9GUW - chains A and I of the 30 polymer chains in the assembly; structure by electron microscopy, 3.10 A resolution.

[Chain A]
Molecule: 16S ribosomal RNA
Source organism: Escherichia coli K-12
Sequence (1541 nucleotides; each row starts with the number of its first residue):
     1 AAAUUGAAGA GUUUGAUCAU GGCUCAGAUU GAACGCUGGC GGCAGGCCUA ACACAUGCAA
    61 GUCGAACGGU AACAGGAAGA AGCUUGCUUC UUUGCUGACG AGUGGCGGAC GGGUGAGUAA
   121 UGUCUGGGAA ACUGCCUGAU GGAGGGGGAU AACUACUGGA AACGGUAGCU AAUACCGCAU
   181 AACGUCGCAA GACCAAAGAG GGGUACCUUC GGGCCUCUUG CCAUCGGAUG UGCCCAGAUG
   241 GGAUUAGCUA GUAGGUGGGG UAACGGCUCA CCUAGGCGAC GAUCCCUAGC UGGUCUGAGA
   301 GGAUGACCAG CCACACUGGA ACUGAGACAC GGUCCAGACU CCUACGGGAG GCAGCAGUGG
   361 GGAAUAUUGC ACAAUGGGCG CAAGCCUGAU GCAGCCAUGC CGCGUGUAUG AAGAAGGCCU
   421 UCGGGUUGUA AAGUACUUUC AGCGGGGAGG AAGGGAGUAA AGUUAAUACC UUUGCUCAUU
   481 GACGUUACCC GCAGAAGAAG CACCGGCUAA CUCCGUGCCA GCAGCCXCGG UAAUACGGAG
   541 GGUGCAAGCG UUAAUCGGAA UUACUGGGCG UAAAGCGCAC GCAGGCGGUU UGUUAAGUCA
   601 GAUGUGAAAU CCCCGGGCUC AACCUGGGAA CUGCAUCUGA UACUGGCAAG CUUGAGUCUC
   661 GUAGAGGGGG GUAGAAUUCC AGGUGUAGCG GUGAAAUGCG UAGAGAUCUG GAGGAAUACC
   721 GGUGGCGAAG GCGGCCCCCU GGACGAAGAC UGACGCUCAG GUGCGAAAGC GUGGGGAGCA
   781 AACAGGAUUA GAUACCCUGG UAGUCCACGC CGUAAACGAU GUCGACUUGG AGGUUGUGCC
   841 CUUGAGGCGU GGCUUCCGGA GCUAACGCGU UAAGUCGACC GCCUGGGGAG UACGGCCGCA
   901 AGGUUAAAAC UCAAAUGAAU UGACGGGGGC CCGCACAAGC GGUGGAGCAU GUGGUUUAAU
   961 UCGAUGXAAC GCGAAGAACC UUACCUGGUC UUGACAUCCA CGGAAGUUUU CAGAGAUGAG
  1021 AAUGUGCCUU CGGGAACCGU GAGACAGGUG CUGCAUGGCU GUCGUCAGCU CGUGUUGUGA
  1081 AAUGUUGGGU UAAGUCCCGC AACGAGCGCA ACCCUUAUCC UUUGUUGCCA GCGGUCCGGC
  1141 CGGGAACUCA AAGGAGACUG CCAGUGAUAA ACUGGAGGAA GGUGGGGAUG ACGUCAAGUC
  1201 AUCAUGGCCC UUACGACCAG GGCUACACAC GUGCUACAAU GGCGCAUACA AAGAGAAGCG
  1261 ACCUCGCGAG AGCAAGCGGA CCUCAUAAAG UGCGUCGUAG UCCGGAUUGG AGUCUGCAAC
  1321 UCGACUCCAU GAAGUCGGAA UCGCUAGUAA UCGUGGAUCA GAAUGCCACG GUGAAUACGU
  1381 UCCCGGGCCU UGUACACACC GCCCGUXACA CCAUGGGAGU GGGUUGCAAA AGAAGUAGGU
  1441 AGCUUAACCU UCGGGAGGGC GCUUACCACU UUGUGAUUCA UGACUGGGGU GAAGUCGUAA
  1501 CAAGGUAACC GUAGGGGAAC CUGCGGUUGG AUCACCUCCU U
Disordered / not traced: 1401-1407, 1495-1501, 1541
Modified residues: PSU (pseudouridine-5'-monophosphate) at position 516, G7M (N7-methyl-guanosine-5'-monophosphate) at position 527, 2MG (2N-methylguanosine-5'-monophosphate) at position 966, 5MC (5-methylcytidine-5'-monophosphate) at position 967, 2MG (2N-methylguanosine-5'-monophosphate) at position 1207, 4OC (4n,o2'-methylcytidine-5'-monophosphate) at position 1402, 5MC (5-methylcytidine-5'-monophosphate) at position 1407, UR3 (3-methyluridine-5'-monophoshate) at position 1498, 2MG (2N-methylguanosine-5'-monophosphate) at position 1516, MA6 (6N-dimethyladenosine-5'-monophoshate) at position 1518, MA6 (6N-dimethyladenosine-5'-monophoshate) at position 1519
Metal / ion sites: Mg2+ site 1 near G21 (its only coordinating residue here); Mg2+ site 2: G46, C47; Mg2+ site 3 near A53 (its only coordinating residue here); Mg2+ site 4: A59, U387; Mg2+ site 5 near G100 (its only coordinating residue here); Mg2+ site 6: A109, G331; Mg2+ site 7 near G111 (its only coordinating residue here); Mg2+ site 8: A116, G117, G289; Mg2+ site 9 near G145 (its only coordinating residue here); Mg2+ site 10 near A171 (its only coordinating residue here); Mg2+ site 11: U180, A195; Mg2+ site 12 near A197 (its only coordinating residue here); 62 more Mg2+ sites not listed

[Chain I]
Protein: 30S ribosomal protein S8
Source organism: Escherichia coli K-12
Reference sequence: P0A7W7 (RS8_ECOLI); residues 1-130 here = UniProt positions 1-130
Sequence (130 residues; row label = number of the first residue in the row):
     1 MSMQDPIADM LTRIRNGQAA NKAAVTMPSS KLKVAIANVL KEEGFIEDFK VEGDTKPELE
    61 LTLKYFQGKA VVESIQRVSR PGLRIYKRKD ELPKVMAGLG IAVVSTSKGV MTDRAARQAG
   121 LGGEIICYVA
Disordered / not traced: 1

[How chain A and chain I interact]
Pairs across the interface - 63 pairs, chain A then chain I:
  C586(A) - Gln4(I)  hydrogen bond to the sugar
  C586(A) - Pro81(I)  phosphate contact
  G587(A) - Met3(I)  sugar contact
  G587(A) - Gln4(I)  sugar contact
  G587(A) - Pro81(I)  phosphate contact
  G587(A) - Arg84(I)  salt bridge to the phosphate
  U589(A) - Pro6(I)  phosphate contact
  U589(A) - Ser30(I)  phosphate contact
  U590(A) - Ser30(I)  phosphate contact
  U590(A) - Lys31(I)  salt bridge to the phosphate
  U591(A) - Lys31(I)  salt bridge to the phosphate
  G597(A) - Tyr86(I)  hydrogen bond to the base
  U598(A) - Tyr86(I)  sugar contact
  C599(A) - Lys87(I)  sugar contact
  C599(A) - Arg88(I)  phosphate contact
  C599(A) - Lys89(I)  phosphate contact
  C599(A) - Leu121(I)  sugar contact
  C599(A) - Gly122(I)  hydrogen bond to the sugar
  A600(A) - Arg88(I)  phosphate contact
  A600(A) - Lys89(I)  hydrogen bond to the phosphate
  A600(A) - Gly120(I)  sugar contact
  U632(A) - Arg88(I)  sugar contact
  G633(A) - Arg88(I)  salt bridge to the phosphate
  A640(A) - Ser107(I)  hydrogen bond to the sugar
  A640(A) - Lys108(I)  sugar contact
  U641(A) - Ser107(I)  sugar contact
  A642(A) - Ser105(I)  hydrogen bond to the base
  A642(A) - Thr106(I)  base contact
  A642(A) - Ser107(I)  base contact
  A642(A) - Gly109(I)  sugar contact
  A642(A) - Val110(I)  sugar contact
  C643(A) - Lys31(I)  salt bridge to the phosphate
  C643(A) - Ser105(I)  sugar contact
  C643(A) - Glu124(I)  hydrogen bond to the sugar
  U644(A) - Arg84(I)  sugar contact
  U653(A) - Thr55(I)  base contact
  U653(A) - Lys56(I)  sugar contact
  C756(A) - Ser2(I)  sugar contact
  C823(A) - Ser2(I)  hydrogen bond to the sugar
  G824(A) - Ser2(I)  hydrogen bond to the sugar
  G824(A) - Met3(I)  hydrogen bond to the sugar
  A825(A) - Met3(I)  sugar contact
  A825(A) - Asp9(I)  hydrogen bond to the sugar
  A825(A) - Arg13(I)  hydrogen bond to the sugar
  C826(A) - Arg13(I)  sugar contact
  C826(A) - Asn16(I)  hydrogen bond to the base
  U827(A) - Ala20(I)  sugar contact
  U827(A) - Lys22(I)  salt bridge to the phosphate
  G874(A) - Asn16(I)  base contact
  U875(A) - Thr12(I)  base contact
  U875(A) - Arg15(I)  hydrogen bond to the sugar
  U875(A) - Asn16(I)  hydrogen bond to the sugar
  C876(A) - Ala8(I)  sugar contact
  C876(A) - Thr12(I)  hydrogen bond to the sugar
  C876(A) - Arg15(I)  hydrogen bond to the phosphate
  G877(A) - Ser2(I)  base contact
  G877(A) - Asp5(I)  sugar contact
  G877(A) - Ala8(I)  sugar contact
  G877(A) - Pro81(I)  phosphate contact
  A878(A) - Gln4(I)  hydrogen bond to the sugar
  A878(A) - Arg80(I)  salt bridge to the phosphate
  A878(A) - Pro81(I)  phosphate contact
  A878(A) - Gly82(I)  hydrogen bond to the phosphate
Interface residues without a listed pair, chain A (34 interface residues in all): G588, G601, U652, G755, U828, C879
Interface residues without a listed pair, chain I (38 interface residues in all): Ser29, Leu32, Gly123

[Summary]
34 residues of chain A face 38 of chain I across their interface; the contacts include 19 hydrogen bonds and 7
salt bridges. Among the polar pairs are G597(A)-Tyr86(I), A642(A)-Ser105(I) and C826(A)-Asn16(I). The Mg2+
site 2 is built by G46(A) and C47(A).
Here chain A is 16S ribosomal RNA and chain I is 30S ribosomal protein S8, both from Escherichia coli K-12.
Entry 9GUW (30S-TEC (TEC in expressome position) Inactive state 2) was determined by electron microscopy,
deposited together with 9GUP, 9GUQ, 9GUR, 9GUS, 9GUT, 9GUU, 9GUV and 9GUX.
